Entry 7QJ3 (electron microscopy, 7.60 A resolution (low resolution: residue-level contacts below are approximate; hydrogen-bond / salt-bridge calls are withheld)); this record covers chains K and L of the 22 polymer chains in the assembly.

# Chain K
Molecule: Gamma-tubulin complex component 4
From: Homo sapiens
UniProtKB: Q9UGJ1 (GCP4_HUMAN); residues 1-667 here = UniProt positions 1-667
Amino-acid sequence (667 residues; each row starts with the number of its first residue):
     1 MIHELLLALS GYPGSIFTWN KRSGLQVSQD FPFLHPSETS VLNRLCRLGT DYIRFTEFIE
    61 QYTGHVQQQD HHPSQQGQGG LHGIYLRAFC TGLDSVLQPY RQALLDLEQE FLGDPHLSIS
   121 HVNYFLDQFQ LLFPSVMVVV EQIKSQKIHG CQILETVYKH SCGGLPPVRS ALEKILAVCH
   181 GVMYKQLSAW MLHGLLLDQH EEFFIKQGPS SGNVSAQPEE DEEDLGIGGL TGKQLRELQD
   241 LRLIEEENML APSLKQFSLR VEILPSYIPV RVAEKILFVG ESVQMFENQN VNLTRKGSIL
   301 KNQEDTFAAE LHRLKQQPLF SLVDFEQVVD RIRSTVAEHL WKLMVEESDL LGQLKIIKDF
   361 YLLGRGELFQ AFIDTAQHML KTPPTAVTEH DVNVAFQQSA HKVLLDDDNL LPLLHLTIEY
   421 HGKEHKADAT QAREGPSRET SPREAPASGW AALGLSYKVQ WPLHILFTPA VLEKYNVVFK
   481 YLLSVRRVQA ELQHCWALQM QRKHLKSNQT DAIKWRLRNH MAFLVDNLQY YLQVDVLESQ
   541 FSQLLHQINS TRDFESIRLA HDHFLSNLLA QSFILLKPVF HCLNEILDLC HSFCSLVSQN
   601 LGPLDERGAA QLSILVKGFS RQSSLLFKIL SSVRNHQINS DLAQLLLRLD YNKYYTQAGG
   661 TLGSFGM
Not modelled in the structure: 70-75, 207-252, 292-299, 423-447, 503-508, 632-635, 658-667

# Chain L
Molecule: Gamma-tubulin complex component 6
From: Homo sapiens
UniProtKB: Q96RT7 (GCP6_HUMAN); the construct has insertions or renumbered stretches relative to UniProt, so the offset changes along the chain: 1-608 = UniProt 1-608; 1474-1811 = UniProt 1482-1819
Amino-acid sequence (1819 residues; row label = number of the first residue in the row; note: 865 numbers in that range are skipped by the numbering (no residue carries them; nothing is unmodelled there); a row labelled like 608A-608Z holds insertion residues (608A, then the next letters in order)):
     1 MASITQLFDD LCEALLPAAK THLGQRSVNR KRAKRSLKKV AYNALFTNLF QDETQQLQPD
    61 MSKLPARNKI LMLSFDLRVG GLGPKADRLE ELVEELEAAP CCPLLEVGSV LDLLVQLAGS
   121 GPPQVLPRKR DYFLNNKHVG RNVPYSGYDC DDLSVFEMDV QSLISREECL CHSMIQETLQ
   181 VMEAAPGTGL PTVGLFSFGD PCGDRFERDT RVSLFGALVH SRTYDMDVRL GLPPVPDNAD
   241 LSGLAIKVPP SVDQWEDEGF QSASNLTPDS QSEPSVTPDV DLWEAALTYE ASKRRCWERV
   301 GCPPGHREEP YLTEAGRDAF DKFCRLHQGE LQLLAGGVLQ APQPVLVKEC ELVKDVLNVL
   361 IGVVSATFSL CQPAQAFVVK RGVHVSGASP ESISSLLSEV AEYGTCYTRL SHFSLQPVLD
   421 SLYSKGLVFQ AFTSGLRRYL QYYRACVLST PPTLSLLTIG FLFKKLGRQL RYLAELCGVG
   481 AVLPGTCGGG PRAAFPTGVK LLSYLYQEAL HNCSNEHYPV LLSLLKTSCE PYTRFIHDWV
   541 YSGVFRDAYG EFMIQVNHEY LSFRDKLYWT HGYVLISKEV EDCVPVFLKH IAHDIYVCGK
   601 TINLLKLC
608A-608Z CPRHYLCWSDVPVPRISVIFSLEELK
609A-609Z EIEKDCAVYVGRMERVARHSSVSKEE
610A-610Z KELRMEIAKQELIAHAREAASRVLSA
611A-611Z LSDRQMSERMALDARKREQFQRLKEQ
612A-612Z FVKDQERRQAARQEELDDDFSYAREL
613A-613Z RDRERRLKSLEEELERKARQALVDHY
614A-614Z SKLSAEAARREQKALWRIQRHRLESA
615A-615Z RLRFLLEDEKHIQEMLKAVSEAHQPQ
616A-616Z EPPDVLLSVHPQVTSPGPEHPEGGQG
617A-617Z CDSGSAEQHSPAWDGWNRPGLLTPQP
618A-618Z LKPLAVGAGGRGLQQAEGARPFSDSL
619A-619Z SIGDFLPVGPGAEPSVQTGMVPLLEV
620A-620Z ALQTINLDLPPSAPGEAPAAASTQPS
621A-621Z RPQEYDFSTVLRPAVATSPAPGPLQA
622A-622Z AECSLGSSGLQLWEDSCGKMDACGSA
623A-623Z SRETLLPSHPPRRAALEEGSSQPTER
624A-624Z LFGQVSGGGLPTGDYASEIAPTRPRW
625A-625Z NTHGHVSDASIRVGENVSDVAPTQPR
626A-626Z WNTHGHVSNASISLGESVSDVAPTRP
627A-627Z RWNIHGHVSNASIRVGENVSDVAPTR
628A-628Z PRWNTHGHVSNASIRVGENVSDVAPT
629A-629Z RPRWNTHGHVSDASISLGESVSDMAP
630A-630Z ARPRWNTHGHVSDASISLGESVSDMA
631A-631Z PTRPRWNTHGHVSDTSIRVGENVSDV
632A-632Z APIRSRCNTHGHVSDASISLGEPVSD
633A-633Z VVSTRPRWNTHVPIPPPHMVLGALSP
634A-634Z EAEPNTPRPQQSPPGHTSQSALSLGA
635A-635Z QSTVLDCGPRLPVEVGPSLSSPSSGC
636A-636Z GEGSISVGENVSDVAPTQPWWPNTPG
637A-637Z DSVSEELGPGRSGDTEDLSPNWPLNS
638A-638Z QEDTAAQSSPGRGEEAEASAAEAQGG
639A-639Z EQAYLAGLAGQYHLERYPDSYESMSE
640A-640Z PPIAHLLRPVLPRAFAFPVDPQVQSA
641A-641O ADETAVQLSELLTLP
  1474 VLMKRSITAP LAAHISLVNK AAVDYFFVEL HLEAHYEALR HFLLMEDGEF AQSLSDLLFE
  1534 KLGAGQTPGE LLNPLVLNSV LSKALQCSLH GDTPHASNLS LALKYLPEVF APNAPDVLSC
  1594 LELRYKVDWP LNIVITEGCV SKYSGVFSFL LQLKLMMWAL KDVCFHLKRT ALLSHMAGSV
  1654 QFRQLQLFKH EMQHFVKVIQ GYIANQILHV TWCEFRARLA TVGDLEEIQR AHAEYLHKAV
  1714 FRGLLTEKAA PVMNVIHSIF SLVLKFRSQL ISQAWGPPGG PRGAEHPNFA LMQQSYNTFK
  1774 YYSHFLFKVV TKLVNRGYQP HLEDFLLRIN FNNYYQDA
Not modelled in the structure: 1-281, 371-389, 418-424, 480-493, 557-565, 575-585, 608A-608Z, 609A-609Z, 610A-610Z, 611A-611Z, 612A-612Z, 613A-613Z, 614A-614Z, 615A-615Z, 616A-616Z, 617A-617Z, 618A-618Z, 619A-619Z, 620A-620Z, 621A-621Z, 622A-622Z, 623A-623Z, 624A-624Z, 625A-625Z, 626A-626Z, 627A-627Z, 628A-628Z, 629A-629Z, 630A-630Z, 631A-631Z, 632A-632Z, 633A-633Z, 634A-634Z, 635A-635Z, 636A-636Z, 637A-637Z, 638A-638Z, 639A-639Z, 640A-640Z, 641A-641O, 1536-1540, 1583-1587, 1645-1648, 1694-1697, 1744-1758, 1790-1791, 1808-1811

# How chain K and chain L interact
Residue-residue contacts (65):
  Met1(K) with Leu312(L); Ala319(L); Phe320(L); Phe323(L)
  Ile2(K) with Thr313(L); Phe320(L)
  His3(K) with Arg317(L); Phe320(L)
  Glu4(K) with Phe320(L); Cys324(L); Pro390(L)
  Leu7(K) with Leu396(L)
  Ser10(K) with Leu457(L); Phe461(L)
  Tyr12(K) with Ser392(L); Ser395(L); Leu396(L); Glu399(L)
  Pro13(K) with Ser392(L); Ser395(L)
  Gly14(K) with Glu391(L); Ser392(L)
  Ser15(K) with His327(L); Leu331(L); Glu391(L)
  Ile16(K) with Phe323(L); His327(L)
  Ser28(K) with His327(L)
  Asp30(K) with Glu330(L)
  Phe31(K) with Phe323(L); His327(L); Glu330(L)
  Pro32(K) with Glu330(L)
  Phe33(K) with Leu326(L)
  His35(K) with Leu312(L)
  Tyr52(K) with Phe461(L)
  Gly64(K) with Tyr472(L); Glu475(L)
  His65(K) with Glu475(L)
  Val66(K) with Tyr472(L); Glu475(L)
  Gln67(K) with Tyr472(L); Glu475(L); Leu476(L); Glu508(L)
  Gln68(K) with His511(L); Asn512(L)
  Gln69(K) with His511(L)
  Arg87(K) with Asn512(L); Asn515(L)
  Arg101(K) with Phe461(L); Lys464(L)
  Leu105(K) with Leu457(L); Thr458(L)
  Glu108(K) with Ser455(L)
  His116(K) with Glu314(L); Ala315(L)
  Leu117(K) with Thr313(L); Glu314(L)
  Ser118(K) with Glu314(L)
  Ile119(K) with Thr313(L)
  Val182(K) with Ser514(L)
  Lys185(K) with Cys513(L); Ser514(L)
  Leu197(K) with Leu510(L)
Interface residues without a listed pair, chain K (39 interface residues in all): Glu38, Ile84, Leu104, Pro115
Interface residues without a listed pair, chain L (37 interface residues in all): Gly316, Ile393, Tyr504

# Overview
Chain K and chain L form an interface of 39 and 37 residues respectively.
Here chain K is Gamma-tubulin complex component 4 and chain L is Gamma-tubulin complex component 6, both from
Homo sapiens. Entry 7QJ3 (Structure of recombinant human gamma-Tubulin Ring Complex 8-spoked assembly
intermediate (spokes 7-14)) was determined by electron microscopy, deposited together with 7QJ0, 7QJ1, 7QJ2,
7QJ4, 7QJD and 7QJE.
